Entry 1PH7 (X-ray diffraction, 2.90 A resolution); this record covers chains D and B of the 5 polymer chains in the assembly.

[Chain D]
Molecule: 11-nt DNA strand
Notes: engineered mutation(s): G10I
Sequence (11 nucleotides; numbered 2 to 12; the number before each row is that of its first residue):
     2 GGGTTTTGIG G

[Chain B]
Protein: Telomere-binding protein beta subunit
Source organism: Sterkiella nova
Reference sequence: P16458 (TEBB_OXYNO); numbering as in UniProt (aligned over 9-224)
Chain sequence (216 residues; numbered 9 to 224; the number before each row is that of its first residue):
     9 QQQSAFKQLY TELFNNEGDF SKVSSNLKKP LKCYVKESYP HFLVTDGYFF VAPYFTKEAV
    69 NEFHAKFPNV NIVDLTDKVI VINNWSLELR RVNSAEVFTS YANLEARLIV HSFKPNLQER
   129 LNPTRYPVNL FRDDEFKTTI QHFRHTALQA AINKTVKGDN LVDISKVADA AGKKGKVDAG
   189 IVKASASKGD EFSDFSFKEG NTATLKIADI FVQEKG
Curated features (UniProtKB/Swiss-Prot):
  - natural variant: Ala110 (A110S: In MAC-41S)
Reported in the primary citation:
  - binding site for the 11-nt DNA strand (chain D): Arg140, Lys145

[How chain D and chain B interact]
Contacting residue pairs (11; chain D residue first):
  DT5(D) with Tyr134(B), stacking on the base
  DT6(D) with Tyr134(B), base contact
  DT7(D) with Glu45(B), base contact
  DG9(D) with Glu45(B), hydrogen bond to the base; His49(B), base contact; Leu51(B), base contact; Phe106(B), sugar contact
  DI10(D) with Phe106(B), phosphate contact; Tyr109(B), base contact; Arg140(B), salt bridge to the phosphate; Lys145(B), base contact
Also at the interface, not in a pair above, chain B (12 interface residues in all): Lys44, Pro48, Phe58, Ser102

[Overview]
5 residues of chain D and 12 residues of chain B are in contact, with 1 hydrogen bond, 1 salt bridge and 1
aromatic stacking contact. Polar contacts include DG9(D)-Glu45(B) and DI10(D)-Arg140(B). From the paper: a
binding site for the 11-nt DNA strand (chain D) at Arg140(B) and Lys145(B).
Here chain D is an 11-nt DNA strand and chain B is Telomere-binding protein beta subunit (Sterkiella nova).
Entry 1PH7 (Crystal structure of the oxytricha nova telomere end-binding protein complexed with noncognate
ssdna ggggttttgigg) was determined by X-ray diffraction together with 1PA6, 1PH1, 1PH2, 1PH3, 1PH5, 1PH6 and 3
further entries from the same study.
